PDB entry 8OXO | electron microscopy, 3.00 A resolution | chains A and B of the 4 polymer chains in the assembly

== Chain A (and B) ==
Protein: Serine-protein kinase ATM
Organism: Homo sapiens
Notes: EC 2.7.11.1; chain B of this document is another copy of the same molecule, construct and numbering; everything in this record applies to it too
Reference sequence: Q13315 (ATM_HUMAN); residues 1-3056 here = UniProt positions 1-3056
Sequence (3184 residues; numbered -127 to 3056; the number before each row is that of its first residue; numbers below 1 keep their minus sign (Met-127 is residue -127)):
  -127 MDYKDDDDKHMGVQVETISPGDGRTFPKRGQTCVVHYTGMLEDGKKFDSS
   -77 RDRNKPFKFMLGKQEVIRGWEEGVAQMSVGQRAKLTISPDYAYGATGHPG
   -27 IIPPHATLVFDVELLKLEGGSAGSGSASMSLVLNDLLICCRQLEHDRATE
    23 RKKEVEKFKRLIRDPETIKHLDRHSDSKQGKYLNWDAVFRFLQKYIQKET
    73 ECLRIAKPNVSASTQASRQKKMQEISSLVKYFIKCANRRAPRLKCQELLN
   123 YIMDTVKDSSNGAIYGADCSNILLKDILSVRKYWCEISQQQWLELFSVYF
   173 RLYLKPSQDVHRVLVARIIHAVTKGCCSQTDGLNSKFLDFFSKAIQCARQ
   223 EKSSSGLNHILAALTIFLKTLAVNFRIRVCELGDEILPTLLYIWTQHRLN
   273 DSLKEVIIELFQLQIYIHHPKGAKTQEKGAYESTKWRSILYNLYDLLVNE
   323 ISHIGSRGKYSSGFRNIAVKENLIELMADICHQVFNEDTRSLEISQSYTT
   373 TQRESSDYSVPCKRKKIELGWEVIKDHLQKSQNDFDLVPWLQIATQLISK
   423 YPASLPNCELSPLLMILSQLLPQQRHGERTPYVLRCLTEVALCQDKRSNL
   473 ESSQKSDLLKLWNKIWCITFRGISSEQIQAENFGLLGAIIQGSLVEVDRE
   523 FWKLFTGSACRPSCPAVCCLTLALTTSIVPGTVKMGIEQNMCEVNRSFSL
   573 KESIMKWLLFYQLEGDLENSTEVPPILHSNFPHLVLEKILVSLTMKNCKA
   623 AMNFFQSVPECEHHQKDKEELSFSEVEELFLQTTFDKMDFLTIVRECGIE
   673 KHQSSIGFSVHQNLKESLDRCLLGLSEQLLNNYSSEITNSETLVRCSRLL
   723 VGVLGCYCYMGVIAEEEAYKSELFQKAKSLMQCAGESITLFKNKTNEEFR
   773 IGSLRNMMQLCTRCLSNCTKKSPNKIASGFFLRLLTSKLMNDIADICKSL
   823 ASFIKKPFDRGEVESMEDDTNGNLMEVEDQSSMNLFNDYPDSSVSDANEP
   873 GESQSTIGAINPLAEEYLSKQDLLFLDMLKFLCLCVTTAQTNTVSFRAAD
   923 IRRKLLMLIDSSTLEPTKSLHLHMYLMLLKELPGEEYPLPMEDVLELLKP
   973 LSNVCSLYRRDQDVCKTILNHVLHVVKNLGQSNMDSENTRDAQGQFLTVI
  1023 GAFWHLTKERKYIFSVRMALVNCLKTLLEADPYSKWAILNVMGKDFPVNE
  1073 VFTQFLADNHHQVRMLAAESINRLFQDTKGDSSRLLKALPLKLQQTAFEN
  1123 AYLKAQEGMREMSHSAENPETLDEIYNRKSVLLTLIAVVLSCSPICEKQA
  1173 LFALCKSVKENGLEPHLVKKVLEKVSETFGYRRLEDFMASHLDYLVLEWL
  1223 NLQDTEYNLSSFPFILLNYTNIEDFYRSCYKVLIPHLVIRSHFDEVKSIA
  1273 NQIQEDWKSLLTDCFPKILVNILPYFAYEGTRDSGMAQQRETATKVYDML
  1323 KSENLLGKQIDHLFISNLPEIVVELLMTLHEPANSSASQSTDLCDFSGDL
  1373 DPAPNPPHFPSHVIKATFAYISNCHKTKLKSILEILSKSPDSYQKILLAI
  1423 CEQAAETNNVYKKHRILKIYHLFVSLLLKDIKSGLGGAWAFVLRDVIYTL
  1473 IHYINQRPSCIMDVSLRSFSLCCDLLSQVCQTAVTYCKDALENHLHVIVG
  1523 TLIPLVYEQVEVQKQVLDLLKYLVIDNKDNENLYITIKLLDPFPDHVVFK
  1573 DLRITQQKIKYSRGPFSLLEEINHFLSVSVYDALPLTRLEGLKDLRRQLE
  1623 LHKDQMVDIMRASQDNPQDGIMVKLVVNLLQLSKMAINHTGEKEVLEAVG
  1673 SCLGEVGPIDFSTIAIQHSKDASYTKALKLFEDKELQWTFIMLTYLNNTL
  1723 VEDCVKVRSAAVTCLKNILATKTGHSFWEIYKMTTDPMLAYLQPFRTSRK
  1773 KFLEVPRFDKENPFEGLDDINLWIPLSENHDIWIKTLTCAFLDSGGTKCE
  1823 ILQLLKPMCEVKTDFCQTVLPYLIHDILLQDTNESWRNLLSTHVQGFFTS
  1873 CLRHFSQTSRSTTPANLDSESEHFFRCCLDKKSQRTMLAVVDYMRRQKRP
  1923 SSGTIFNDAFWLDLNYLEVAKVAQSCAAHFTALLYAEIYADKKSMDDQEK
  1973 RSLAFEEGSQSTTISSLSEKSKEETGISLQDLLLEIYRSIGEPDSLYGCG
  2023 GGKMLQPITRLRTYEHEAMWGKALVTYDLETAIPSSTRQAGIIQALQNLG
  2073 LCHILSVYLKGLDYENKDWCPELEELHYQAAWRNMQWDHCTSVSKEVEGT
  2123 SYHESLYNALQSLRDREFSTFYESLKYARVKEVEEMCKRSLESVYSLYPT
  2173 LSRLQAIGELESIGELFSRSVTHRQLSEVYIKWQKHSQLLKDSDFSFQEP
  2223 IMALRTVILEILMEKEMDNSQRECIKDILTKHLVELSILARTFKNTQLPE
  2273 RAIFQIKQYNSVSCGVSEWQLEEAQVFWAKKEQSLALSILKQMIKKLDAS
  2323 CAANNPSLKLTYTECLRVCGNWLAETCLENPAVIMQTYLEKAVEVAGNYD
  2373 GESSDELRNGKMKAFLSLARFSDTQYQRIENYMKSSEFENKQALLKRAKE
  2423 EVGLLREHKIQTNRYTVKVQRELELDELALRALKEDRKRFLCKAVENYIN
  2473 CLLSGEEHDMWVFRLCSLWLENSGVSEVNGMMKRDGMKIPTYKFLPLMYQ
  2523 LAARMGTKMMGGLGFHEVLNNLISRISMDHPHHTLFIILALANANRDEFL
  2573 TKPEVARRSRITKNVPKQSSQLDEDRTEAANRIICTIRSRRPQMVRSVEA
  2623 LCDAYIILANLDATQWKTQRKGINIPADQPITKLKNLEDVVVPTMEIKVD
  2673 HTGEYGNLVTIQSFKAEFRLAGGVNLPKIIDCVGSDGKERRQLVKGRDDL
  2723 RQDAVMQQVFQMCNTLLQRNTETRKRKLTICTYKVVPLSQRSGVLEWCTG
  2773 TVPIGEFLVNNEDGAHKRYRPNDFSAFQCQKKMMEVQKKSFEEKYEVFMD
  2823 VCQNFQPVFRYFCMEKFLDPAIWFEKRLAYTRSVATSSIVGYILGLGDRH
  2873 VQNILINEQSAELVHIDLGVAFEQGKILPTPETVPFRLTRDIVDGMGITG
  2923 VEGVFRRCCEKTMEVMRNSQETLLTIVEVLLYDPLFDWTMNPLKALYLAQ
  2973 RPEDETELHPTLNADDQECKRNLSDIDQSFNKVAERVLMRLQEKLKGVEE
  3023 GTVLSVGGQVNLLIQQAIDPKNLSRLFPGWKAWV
Not modelled in the structure: -127 to 1461, 1480-1489, 1769-1784, 1877-1898, 1975-1983, 2113-2120, 2574-2590, 2965-3001
Differences from the reference sequence: initiating methionine (-127); expression tag (-126 to 0); engineered mutation Ala2971 (Gln in Q13315)
Metal / ion sites: Zn2+: His1876, Cys1899, Cys1900; Mg2+: Asn2875, Asp2889 (together with AMP-PNP)
Ligand contacts: AMP-PNP (ANP; phosphoaminophosphonic acid-adenylate ester): Ala2693, Gly2694, Gly2695, Pro2699, Leu2715, Lys2717, Asp2720, Tyr2755, Leu2767, Glu2768, Trp2769, Cys2770, Asp2870, His2872, Gln2874, Asn2875, Leu2877, Ile2888, Asp2889
From the paper describing this entry:
  - conformationally variable residues (domain motion, helix shift, loop rearrangement): Ser2407, Ala2693 to Pro2699, Lys2717, Trp2769
  - binding site for Cellular tumor antigen p53: Asp2870, His2872, Val2873, Gln2874, Leu2900, Thr2902, Phe3049, Gly3051
  - catalytic residues: Asp2870, His2872
  - binding site for AMP-PNP: Lys2717, Trp2769
  - mutagenesis - C2991L, C2991S: abolished catalytic activity
  - mutagenesis - L2970A, Q2971A: increased catalytic activity

== How chain A and chain B interact ==
Contacting residue pairs (136; chain A residue first):
  Gly2024(A) with Ser2306(B), hydrogen bond (backbone-side chain); Leu2307(B), hydrogen bond (backbone-backbone)
  Lys2025(A) with Ser2306(B); Leu2307(B); Ser2310(B)
  Met2026(A) with Leu2307(B)
  Leu2027(A) with Lys2279(B); Glu2295(B); Ile2311(B), hydrophobic
  Arg2032(A) with Glu2272(B), salt bridge; Phe2299(B)
  Tyr2036(A) with Glu2304(B), hydrogen bond
  Lys2044(A) with Lys2302(B), hydrogen bond (side chain-backbone); Glu2304(B), salt bridge
  Leu2046(A) with Leu2073(B), hydrophobic
  Val2047(A) with Leu2071(B); Leu2073(B), hydrophobic; Gln2269(B); Glu2272(B)
  Thr2048(A) with Glu2272(B)
  Asp2050(A) with Leu2073(B); Cys2074(B), hydrogen bond (side chain-backbone); His2075(B); Ile2076(B), hydrogen bond (side chain-backbone)
  Leu2051(A) with Glu2272(B); Arg2273(B); Phe2276(B)
  Glu2052(A) with Phe2276(B)
  Ile2064(A) with Ile2076(B), hydrophobic
  Leu2071(A) with Val2047(B)
  Leu2073(A) with Leu2046(B), hydrophobic; Val2047(B), hydrophobic; Asp2050(B)
  Cys2074(A) with Asp2050(B), hydrogen bond (backbone-side chain)
  His2075(A) with Asp2050(B)
  Ile2076(A) with Asp2050(B), hydrogen bond (backbone-side chain); Ile2064(B), hydrophobic; Tyr2080(B), hydrophobic
  Val2079(A) with Tyr2080(B); Gly2083(B); Leu2084(B), hydrophobic
  Tyr2080(A) with Ile2076(B), hydrophobic; Val2079(B)
  Lys2082(A) with Tyr2086(B)
  Gly2083(A) with Val2079(B)
  Leu2084(A) with Val2079(B), hydrophobic
  Tyr2086(A) with Lys2082(B); Tyr2086(B), hydrophobic
  Glu2272(A) with Arg2032(B), salt bridge; Val2047(B); Thr2048(B); Leu2051(B)
  Arg2273(A) with Leu2051(B)
  Phe2276(A) with Leu2051(B); Glu2052(B)
  Lys2279(A) with Leu2027(B)
  Glu2295(A) with Leu2027(B)
  Phe2299(A) with Arg2032(B)
  Lys2302(A) with Lys2044(B), hydrogen bond (backbone-side chain)
  Glu2304(A) with Tyr2036(B), hydrogen bond; Lys2044(B), salt bridge
  Ser2306(A) with Gly2024(B), hydrogen bond (side chain-backbone); Lys2025(B)
  Leu2307(A) with Gly2024(B), hydrogen bond (backbone-backbone); Lys2025(B); Met2026(B)
  Ser2310(A) with Lys2025(B)
  Ile2311(A) with Leu2027(B), hydrophobic
  Thr2348(A) with Ser3027(B)
  Cys2349(A) with Val3025(B); Leu3026(B); Gly3030(B)
  Leu2350(A) with Gly3030(B)
  Glu2351(A) with Gln3037(B), hydrogen bond
  Arg2400(A) with Glu3022(B), hydrogen bond (side chain-backbone); Gly3023(B); Thr3024(B)
  Tyr2404(A) with Glu3022(B); Gly3023(B)
  Lys2406(A) with Ser2408(B)
  Ser2408(A) with Lys2406(B)
  Lys2413(A) with Met3011(B); Glu3015(B), salt bridge
  Leu2416(A) with Lys3004(B); Arg3008(B)
  Arg2419(A) with Phe3002(B); Lys3004(B)
  Glu2423(A) with Lys3004(B), salt bridge
  Asn2435(A) with Asn2963(B), hydrogen bond
  Arg2436(A) with Asp2959(B), salt bridge
  Tyr2437(A) with Met2962(B); Asn2963(B); Lys3004(B), hydrogen bond
  Thr2438(A) with Asn2963(B)
  Lys2440(A) with Ile2899(B)
  Arg2443(A) with Ile2899(B), hydrogen bond (side chain-backbone); Leu2900(B); Pro2901(B)
  Glu2444(A) with Val3005(B); Arg3008(B)
  Leu2447(A) with Lys2898(B)
  Asp2448(A) with Arg3008(B), salt bridge
  Leu2455(A) with Glu3022(B)
  Lys2898(A) with Leu2447(B)
  Ile2899(A) with Lys2440(B); Arg2443(B), hydrogen bond (backbone-side chain)
  Leu2900(A) with Arg2443(B)
  Pro2901(A) with Arg2443(B)
  Asp2959(A) with Arg2436(B), salt bridge
  Met2962(A) with Tyr2437(B)
  Asn2963(A) with Ile2432(B); Asn2435(B); Thr2438(B), hydrogen bond
  Phe3002(A) with Arg2419(B)
  Lys3004(A) with Leu2416(B); Arg2419(B); Glu2423(B), salt bridge; Tyr2437(B), hydrogen bond
  Val3005(A) with Glu2444(B)
  Arg3008(A) with Leu2416(B); Glu2444(B); Asp2448(B), salt bridge
  Met3011(A) with Lys2413(B)
  Glu3015(A) with Lys2413(B), salt bridge
  Glu3022(A) with Arg2400(B), hydrogen bond (backbone-side chain); Tyr2404(B); Leu2455(B)
  Gly3023(A) with Arg2400(B); Tyr2404(B)
  Thr3024(A) with Arg2400(B)
  Val3025(A) with Cys2349(B)
  Leu3026(A) with Cys2349(B)
  Ser3027(A) with Thr2348(B)
  Gly3030(A) with Cys2349(B); Leu2350(B)
  Gln3037(A) with Glu2351(B), hydrogen bond
Other interface residues (no listed pair), chain A (89 interface residues in all): Thr2053, Gly2072, Gln2269, Ile2432, Ala2451, Trp2960, Thr2961, Glu3021, Asn3033
Other interface residues (no listed pair), chain B (89 interface residues in all): Thr2053, Gly2072, Leu2427, Ala2451, Trp2960, Glu3021, Asn3033

== In short ==
Chain A and chain B each contribute 89 residues to their interface; the contacts include 22 hydrogen bonds and
12 salt bridges. Among the polar pairs are Arg2032(A)-Glu2272(B), Lys2044(A)-Glu2304(B) and
Lys2413(A)-Glu3015(B). From the paper: catalytic residues Asp2870(A) and His2872(A); C2991L and C2991S of
chain A abolish catalytic activity; 4 substitutions were tested in all.
Chain A and chain B are both Serine-protein kinase ATM (Homo sapiens); the structure, ATM(Q2971A) dimeric
C-terminal region activated by oxidative stress in complex with Mg AMP-PNP and p53 peptide, was determined by
electron microscopy (same publication as 8OXM, 8OXP and 8OXQ).
